Entry 1SH9 (X-ray diffraction, 2.50 A resolution); this record covers chains A and B.

== Chain A (and B) ==
Protein: POL polyprotein
Source organism: Human immunodeficiency virus 1
Notes: EC 3.4.23.16; fragment: protease; chain B of this document is another copy of the same molecule, construct and numbering; everything in this record applies to it too
UniProtKB: P03367 (POL_HV1BR); residues 1-99 here correspond to UniProt positions 69-167 (UniProt number = residue number + 68)
Amino-acid sequence (99 residues; each row starts with the number of its first residue):
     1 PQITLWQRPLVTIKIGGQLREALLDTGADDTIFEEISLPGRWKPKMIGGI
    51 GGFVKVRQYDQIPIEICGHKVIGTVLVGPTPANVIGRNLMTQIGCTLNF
Sequence notes: engineered mutation Arg-20 (Lys88 in P03367), Ile-32 (Val100 in P03367), Phe-33 (Leu101 in P03367), Ile-36 (Met104 in P03367), Val-54 (Ile122 in P03367), Pro-63 (Leu131 in P03367), Val-71 (Ala139 in P03367), Ala-82 (Val150 in P03367), Val-84 (Ile152 in P03367), Met-90 (Leu158 in P03367)
Small-molecule neighbours: ritonavir (RIT): Asp-25, Gly-27, Ala-28, Asp-29, Asp-30, Ile-32, Ile-47, Gly-48, Gly-49, Ile-50, Pro-81, Ala-82, Val-84

== How chain A and chain B interact ==
Residue-residue contacts (86):
  Pro-1(A) / Leu-97(B)
  Pro-1(A) / Asn-98(B)
  Pro-1(A) / Phe-99(B)  hydrogen bond (backbone-backbone)
  Gln-2(A) / Thr-96(B)
  Gln-2(A) / Leu-97(B)
  Gln-2(A) / Asn-98(B)  hydrogen bond
  Ile-3(A) / Thr-96(B)
  Ile-3(A) / Leu-97(B)  hydrogen bond (backbone-backbone)
  Leu-5(A) / Thr-26(B)
  Leu-5(A) / Arg-87(B)  hydrogen bond (backbone-side chain)
  Leu-5(A) / Met-90(B)  hydrophobic
  Leu-5(A) / Thr-91(B)
  Leu-5(A) / Cys-95(B)
  Trp-6(A) / Arg-87(B)
  Trp-6(A) / Thr-91(B)
  Gln-7(A) / Arg-87(B)
  Arg-8(A) / Asp-29(B)  salt bridge
  Arg-8(A) / Arg-87(B)
  Pro-9(A) / Thr-26(B)
  Pro-9(A) / Arg-87(B)
  Leu-24(A) / Thr-26(B)  hydrogen bond (backbone-side chain)
  Leu-24(A) / Leu-97(B)  hydrophobic
  Asp-25(A) / Asp-25(B)
  Asp-25(A) / Thr-26(B)
  Asp-25(A) / Gly-27(B)  hydrogen bond (side chain-backbone)
  Thr-26(A) / Leu-5(B)
  Thr-26(A) / Pro-9(B)
  Thr-26(A) / Leu-24(B)  hydrogen bond (side chain-backbone)
  Thr-26(A) / Asp-25(B)
  Thr-26(A) / Thr-26(B)  hydrogen bond (side chain-backbone)
  Thr-26(A) / Leu-97(B)
  Gly-27(A) / Asp-25(B)  hydrogen bond (backbone-side chain)
  Asp-29(A) / Arg-8(B)  salt bridge
  Ile-47(A) / Ile-50(B)  hydrophobic
  Gly-48(A) / Ile-50(B)
  Gly-49(A) / Ile-50(B)
  Ile-50(A) / Gly-49(B)
  Ile-50(A) / Ile-50(B)
  Ile-50(A) / Gly-51(B)  hydrogen bond (backbone-backbone)
  Ile-50(A) / Gly-52(B)  hydrogen bond (backbone-backbone)
  Ile-50(A) / Val-54(B)  hydrophobic
  Gly-51(A) / Gly-51(B)
  Gly-51(A) / Gly-52(B)
  Gly-51(A) / Phe-53(B)
  Gly-51(A) / Val-54(B)
  Gly-52(A) / Gly-51(B)
  Val-54(A) / Ile-50(B)
  Thr-80(A) / Ile-50(B)
  Pro-81(A) / Gly-49(B)
  Arg-87(A) / Leu-5(B)  hydrogen bond (side chain-backbone)
  Arg-87(A) / Trp-6(B)
  Arg-87(A) / Gln-7(B)
  Arg-87(A) / Arg-8(B)
  Arg-87(A) / Pro-9(B)
  Met-90(A) / Leu-5(B)  hydrophobic
  Thr-91(A) / Leu-5(B)
  Thr-91(A) / Trp-6(B)
  Ile-93(A) / Phe-99(B)
  Gly-94(A) / Asn-98(B)
  Gly-94(A) / Phe-99(B)
  Cys-95(A) / Leu-5(B)
  Cys-95(A) / Leu-97(B)  hydrophobic
  Cys-95(A) / Asn-98(B)
  Cys-95(A) / Phe-99(B)  hydrophobic
  Thr-96(A) / Gln-2(B)  hydrogen bond
  Thr-96(A) / Ile-3(B)
  Thr-96(A) / Thr-96(B)
  Thr-96(A) / Leu-97(B)
  Thr-96(A) / Asn-98(B)  hydrogen bond (backbone-backbone)
  Leu-97(A) / Pro-1(B)
  Leu-97(A) / Gln-2(B)
  Leu-97(A) / Ile-3(B)  hydrogen bond (backbone-backbone)
  Leu-97(A) / Leu-24(B)  hydrophobic
  Leu-97(A) / Thr-26(B)
  Leu-97(A) / Thr-96(B)
  Leu-97(A) / Leu-97(B)  hydrophobic
  Asn-98(A) / Pro-1(B)
  Asn-98(A) / Gln-2(B)
  Asn-98(A) / Gly-94(B)
  Asn-98(A) / Cys-95(B)
  Asn-98(A) / Thr-96(B)  hydrogen bond (backbone-backbone)
  Asn-98(A) / Asn-98(B)
  Phe-99(A) / Pro-1(B)  hydrogen bond (backbone-backbone)
  Phe-99(A) / Ile-93(B)
  Phe-99(A) / Gly-94(B)
  Phe-99(A) / Cys-95(B)  hydrophobic
Also at the interface, not in a pair above, chain A (37 interface residues in all): Thr-4, Leu-23, Phe-53, Cys-67, His-69
Also at the interface, not in a pair above, chain B (37 interface residues in all): Thr-4, Leu-23, Ile-47, Gly-48, Cys-67, His-69, Thr-80, Pro-81

== In short ==
The chain A/chain B interface involves 37 residues from each chain, with 17 hydrogen bonds and 2 salt bridges.
Polar pairs include Arg-8(A)/Asp-29(B), Gln-2(A)/Asn-98(B) and Leu-5(A)/Arg-87(B). Ligands of chain A:
ritonavir.
Chain A and chain B are both POL polyprotein (Human immunodeficiency virus 1); the structure, Comparing the
Accumulation of Active Site and Non-active Site Mutations in the HIV-1 Protease, was determined by X-ray
diffraction (same publication as 1SGU).
